PDB entry 4CE4 | electron microscopy, 4.90 A resolution (low resolution: residue-level contacts below are approximate; hydrogen-bond / salt-bridge calls are withheld) | chains A and D of the 38 polymer chains in the assembly

== Chain A ==
Molecule: 16S Ribosomal RNA
Source organism: Sus scrofa domestica
Sequence (1570 nucleotides; row label = number of the first residue in the row):
     1 ACCAAAGCUA GCUCAACAUN NNN
    28 NNNNNNN
    38 NNNNNNN
    24 NNNN
    35 NNN
    45 AAAUAAAAUA AAACAUUCAC CUAACAUUAA AGUAUAGGAG AUAGAAAUUU UUAUCCUGAC
   105 GCUAUAGAGA UAGUACCGUA AGG
  127A G
   128 AAAGAUGAAA GAAUAAAAUA AAAGUAAAAA AAAGCAAAGA UUACCCCUUC UACCUUUUGC
   188 AUAAUGGUUU AACCAGAAAA AAUCUAACAA AGAGAACUUU AGCUAGAUAC CCCGAAACCA
   248 GACGAGCUAC CCAUGAGCAG UUUAAAAGAA CCAACUCAUC UAUGUGGCAA AAUAGUGAGA
   308 AGACUUGUAG GUAGAGGUGA AAAGCCUAAC GAGCCUGGUG AUAGCUGGUU GUCCGAGAAA
   368 GAAUUUUAGU UCAACCUUAA AAAUACCCCA AAAACCCUAA AUUCCAAUGU AUUUUUAAGA
   428 GAUAGUCUAA AAAGGUACAG CUUUUUAGAA ACGGAUACAA CCUUGACUAG AGAGUAAAUC
   488 UUAAUACUAC CAUAGUAGGC CUAAAAGCAG CCAUCAAUUG AGAAAGCGUU AAAGCUCAAC
   548 AAAUUCACCA ACAUAAUCCC AAAAACUAAU AACAAACUCC UAGCCCAAUA CCGGACUAAU
   608 CUAUUGAAAC AUAGAAGCAA UAAUGUUAAU AUGAGUAACA AGAAGCCUUU CUCCUCGCAC
   668 ACGCUUACAU CAGUAACUAA UAAUAUACUG AUAAUUAACA ACCAAUAAAC CAAAACAACA
   728 CUAAAACGUU UAUUAAUUAC AUUGUUAACC CAACACAGGA GUGCACCAAG GAAAGAUUAA
   788 AAGAAGUAAA AGGAACUCGG CAAACACAAA CCCCGCCUGU UUACCAAAAA CAUCACCUCU
   848 AGCAUUACUA GUAUUAGAGG CAAUGCCUGC CCAGUGACAC CAGUUUAACG GCCGCGGUAU
   908 UCUGACCGUG CAAAGGUAGC AUAAUCACUU GUUCUCCAAA UAAGGACUUG UAUGAAUGGC
   968 CACACGAGGG UUUUACUGUC UCUUACUUCC AAUCAGUGAA AUUAACCUUC CCGUGAAGAG
  1028 GCGGGAAUAA AAAAAUAAGA CGAGAAGACC CUAUGGAGCU UUAAUUAACU AUUCCAAAAG
  1088 UUAAACAACU CAACCACAAA GGGAUAAAAC AUAACUUAAC AUGGACUAGC AAUUUCGGUU
  1148 GGGGUGACCU CGGAGUACAA AAAACCCUCC GAGUGAUUUU AAUCUAGACA AACCAGUCAA
  1208 AAUAACCAUA ACAUCACUUA UUGAUCCAAA AUUUUGAUCA ACGGAACAAG UUACCCUAGG
  1268 GAUAACAGCG CAAUCCUGUU CUAGAGUUCC UAUCGACAAU AGGGUUUACG ACCUCGAUGU
  1328 UGGAUCAGGA CACCCAAAUG GUGCAGCCGC UAUUAAAGGU UCGUUUGUUC AACGAUUAAA
  1388 GUCCUACGUG AUCUGAGUUC AGACCGGAGC AAUCCAGGUC GGUUUCUAUC UAUUAUAAAU
  1448 UUCUCCCAGU ACGAAAGGAC AAGAGAAAUG GGACCAACCU CACAAACGCG UCUCAGAGAU
  1508 AAUUAAUGAU UUAAUCUUAA CCUAAUUAAC UCAUAAUAAA UCCAGCCCUA GAACAGGGCA
  1568 CA
Unresolved in the structure: 20-23, 28-34, 38-44, 401-407, 495-557, 573-577, 1092-1120, 1215-1218
Sequence notes: insertion (127A)

== Chain D ==
Name: MRPL2
Source organism: Sus scrofa domestica
UniProtKB: F1RRN2 (F1RRN2_PIG); residues 1-306 here = UniProt positions 1-306
Chain sequence (306 residues; row label = number of the first residue in the row):
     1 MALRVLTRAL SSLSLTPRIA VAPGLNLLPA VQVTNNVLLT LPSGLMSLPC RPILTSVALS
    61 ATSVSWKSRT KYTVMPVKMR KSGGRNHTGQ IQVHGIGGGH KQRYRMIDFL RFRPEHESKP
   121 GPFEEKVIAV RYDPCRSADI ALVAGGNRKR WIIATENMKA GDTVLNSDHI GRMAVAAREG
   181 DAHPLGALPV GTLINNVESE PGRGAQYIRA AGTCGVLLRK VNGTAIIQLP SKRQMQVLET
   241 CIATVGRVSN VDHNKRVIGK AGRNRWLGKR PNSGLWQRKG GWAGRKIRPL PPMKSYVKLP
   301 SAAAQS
Unresolved in the structure: 1-74, 275-306

== Chain A / chain D interface ==
Residue-residue contacts - 98 pairs, chain A then chain D:
  C257(A) - Arg85(D)
  C257(A) - Arg270(D)
  C258(A) - Arg85(D)
  C258(A) - Arg270(D)
  C259(A) - Lys81(D)
  C259(A) - Gly97(D)
  C259(A) - Gly98(D)
  A260(A) - Lys81(D)
  A260(A) - Lys101(D)
  U261(A) - Lys101(D)
  A310(A) - Lys260(D)
  A310(A) - Ala261(D)
  A310(A) - Gly262(D)
  A310(A) - Arg265(D)
  A310(A) - Trp266(D)
  A310(A) - Pro271(D)
  G318(A) - Arg85(D)
  G318(A) - Gly89(D)
  U319(A) - Thr88(D)
  U319(A) - Gly89(D)
  U319(A) - Gln90(D)
  A320(A) - Gln90(D)
  U325(A) - Ile91(D)
  G326(A) - Arg270(D)
  A327(A) - Arg270(D)
  A327(A) - Ser273(D)
  A328(A) - Ser273(D)
  C718(A) - Pro76(D)
  C718(A) - Lys149(D)
  A719(A) - Arg105(D)
  A719(A) - Arg131(D)
  A719(A) - Trp151(D)
  A720(A) - Arg131(D)
  A730(A) - Arg263(D)
  A730(A) - Trp266(D)
  A731(A) - His100(D)
  A731(A) - Tyr132(D)
  A731(A) - Pro134(D)
  A731(A) - Trp266(D)
  A732(A) - His100(D)
  A732(A) - Gln102(D)
  A732(A) - Arg103(D)
  A732(A) - Pro134(D)
  A733(A) - Arg103(D)
  C734(A) - Lys78(D)
  C734(A) - Arg103(D)
  A839(A) - Pro271(D)
  U840(A) - Ala261(D)
  C841(A) - Ile258(D)
  C841(A) - Gly259(D)
  C841(A) - Lys260(D)
  C841(A) - Asn264(D)
  A842(A) - Val257(D)
  A842(A) - Ile258(D)
  G849(A) - Gln206(D)
  G849(A) - Tyr207(D)
  G849(A) - Leu229(D)
  G849(A) - Pro230(D)
  G849(A) - Ser231(D)
  G849(A) - Arg233(D)
  G849(A) - Met235(D)
  C850(A) - Gln206(D)
  C850(A) - Met235(D)
  A851(A) - Arg203(D)
  A851(A) - Gln206(D)
  U853(A) - His87(D)
  A854(A) - Gly84(D)
  A854(A) - Gln92(D)
  A854(A) - Val93(D)
  C855(A) - Val93(D)
  A857(A) - Met79(D)
  A857(A) - Tyr104(D)
  G858(A) - Tyr104(D)
  G858(A) - Cys135(D)
  G858(A) - Arg136(D)
  G858(A) - Arg209(D)
  U859(A) - Arg136(D)
  U859(A) - Gln206(D)
  U859(A) - Tyr207(D)
  U859(A) - Ile208(D)
  U859(A) - Arg209(D)
  U859(A) - Ala210(D)
  A860(A) - Ile208(D)
  A860(A) - Ala210(D)
  A860(A) - Thr213(D)
  A860(A) - Pro230(D)
  A860(A) - Ser231(D)
  A860(A) - Arg233(D)
  U861(A) - Ala210(D)
  U861(A) - Ala211(D)
  U861(A) - Gly212(D)
  U861(A) - Thr213(D)
  U861(A) - Val251(D)
  U861(A) - His253(D)
  U861(A) - Asn254(D)
  U862(A) - His253(D)
  A865(A) - Asn272(D)
  G866(A) - Gly274(D)
Interface residues without a listed pair, chain A (43 interface residues in all): G324, C838, A848, A863
Interface residues without a listed pair, chain D (70 interface residues in all): Ser82, Gly83, Asn86, Ile96, Phe109, Leu142, Asn250, Arg256, Leu267, Lys269

== Overview ==
43 residues of chain A and 70 residues of chain D are in contact.
Chain A is 16S Ribosomal RNA and chain D is MRPL2, both from Sus scrofa domestica; the structure, 39S large
subunit of the porcine mitochondrial ribosome, was determined by electron microscopy.
